Entry 8ETU (electron microscopy, 2.80 A resolution); this record covers chains T and U of the 10 polymer chains in the assembly.

Chain T:
Name: RuvB-like protein 1
Organism: Saccharomyces cerevisiae S288C
Notes: EC 3.6.4.12
UniProtKB: Q03940 (RUVB1_YEAST); residues 21-463 here = UniProt positions 21-463
Amino-acid sequence (443 residues; numbered 21 to 463; the number before each row is that of its first residue):
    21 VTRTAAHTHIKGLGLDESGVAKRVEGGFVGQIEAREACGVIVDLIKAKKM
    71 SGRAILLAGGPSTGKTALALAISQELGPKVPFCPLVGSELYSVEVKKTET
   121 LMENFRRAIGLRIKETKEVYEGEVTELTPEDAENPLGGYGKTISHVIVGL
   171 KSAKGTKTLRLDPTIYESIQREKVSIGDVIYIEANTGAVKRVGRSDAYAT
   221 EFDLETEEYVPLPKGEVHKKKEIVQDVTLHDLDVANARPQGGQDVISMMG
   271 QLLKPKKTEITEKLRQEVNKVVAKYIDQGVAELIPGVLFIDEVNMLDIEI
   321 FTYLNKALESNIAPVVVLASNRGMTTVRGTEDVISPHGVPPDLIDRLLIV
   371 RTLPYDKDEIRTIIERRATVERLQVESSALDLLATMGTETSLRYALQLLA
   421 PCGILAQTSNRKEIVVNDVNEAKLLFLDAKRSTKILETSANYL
Not modelled in the structure: 153-160
Small-molecule neighbours: ADP (adenosine-5'-diphosphate): A26, H27, H29, I30, G47, F48, V49, G50, G80, P81, S82, T83, G84, K85, T86, A87, Y375, I383, L412, R413

Chain U:
Name: RuvB-like protein 2
Organism: Saccharomyces cerevisiae S288C
Notes: EC 3.6.4.12
UniProtKB: Q12464 (RUVB2_YEAST); residue numbers follow UniProt; this construct covers 15-471
Amino-acid sequence (457 residues; numbered 15 to 471; the number before each row is that of its first residue):
    15 KSLSLIAAHSHITGLGLDENLQPRPTSEGMVGQLQARRAAGVILKMVQNG
    65 TIAGRAVLVAGPPSTGKTALAMGVSQSLGKDVPFTAIAGSEIFSLELSKT
   115 EALTQAFRKSIGIKIKEETELIEGEVVEIQIDRSITGGHKQGKLTIKTTD
   165 METIYELGNKMIDGLTKEKVLAGDVISIDKASGKITKLGRSFARSRDYDA
   215 MGADTRFVQCPEGELQKRKTVVHTVSLHEIDVINSRTQGFLALFTGDTGE
   265 IRSEVRDQINTKVAEWKEEGKAEIVPGVLFIDEVHMLDIECFSFINRALE
   315 DEFAPIVMMATNRGVSKTRGTNYKSPHGLPLDLLDRSIIITTKSYNEQEI
   365 KTILSIRAQEEEVELSSDALDLLTKTGVETSLRYSSNLISVAQQIAMKRK
   415 NNTVEVEDVKRAYLLFLDSARSVKYVQENESQYIDDQGNVQISIAKSADP
   465 DAMDTTE
Not modelled in the structure: 210-219, 461-471
Small-molecule neighbours:
  - ADP (adenosine-5'-diphosphate), molecule 1: A22, H23, H25, I26, G43, M44, V45, Q47, P76, P77, S78, T79, G80, K81, T82, A83, Y359, I367, L396, R397
  - ADP, molecule 2: R311, E314, R350

Interface between chain T and chain U:
Residue-residue contacts (114; chain T residue first):
  V21(T) with K281(U)
  T22(T) with T65(U)
  R23(T) with G64(U); T65(U); I66(U), hydrogen bond (side chain-backbone); A67(U); I125(U); P290(U); E316(U), salt bridge; F317(U); A318(U)
  T24(T) with T65(U), hydrogen bond (backbone-backbone); I66(U); A67(U), hydrogen bond (backbone-backbone)
  A25(T) with A67(U); E314(U); D315(U)
  A26(T) with E314(U)
  T86(T) with R311(U), hydrogen bond
  V106(T) with S307(U); R311(U)
  S108(T) with T114(U); E304(U), hydrogen bond (side chain-backbone); S307(U)
  E109(T) with T114(U)
  Y111(T) with S112(U); E304(U)
  S112(T) with E264(U)
  V113(T) with E110(U); L111(U); E264(U)
  E114(T) with G263(U); E264(U)
  R127(T) with E268(U), salt bridge
  D223(T) with Y169(U); E170(U), hydrogen bond (backbone-backbone)
  L224(T) with I136(U), hydrophobic; E170(U), hydrogen bond (backbone-backbone); L171(U); G172(U); M175(U), hydrophobic; K194(U)
  E225(T) with G172(U), hydrogen bond (side chain-backbone); K174(U); K194(U)
  T226(T) with K174(U); M175(U); K194(U)
  E227(T) with K194(U)
  E228(T) with A195(U)
  H250(T) with E268(U), salt bridge
  Q263(T) with R250(U), hydrogen bond (side chain-backbone)
  M268(T) with G253(U); F254(U), hydrogen bond (backbone-backbone)
  M269(T) with F254(U), hydrophobic
  G270(T) with Q252(U); G253(U)
  Q271(T) with Q252(U), hydrogen bond (backbone-side chain)
  K274(T) with T251(U); Q252(U); D261(U); T262(U)
  P275(T) with T251(U)
  D311(T) with R311(U), salt bridge
  E312(T) with R311(U), salt bridge
  M315(T) with S307(U)
  R348(T) with E304(U), salt bridge
  E391(T) with R69(U), salt bridge
  S411(T) with D349(U), hydrogen bond
  R413(T) with D349(U), salt bridge; R350(U)
  L416(T) with R69(U)
  Q417(T) with R69(U), hydrogen bond (backbone-side chain); D349(U); R350(U); S351(U)
  L418(T) with I352(U), hydrophobic
  A420(T) with R69(U)
  P421(T) with V56(U), hydrophobic
  I424(T) with V56(U); K59(U); M60(U)
  L425(T) with R52(U); V56(U), hydrophobic
  T428(T) with N34(U)
  E441(T) with R52(U), salt bridge
  L445(T) with Q49(U); R52(U); I353(U)
  F446(T) with A53(U), hydrophobic; I352(U), hydrophobic; I353(U); I354(U), hydrophobic
  L447(T) with I352(U); I353(U), hydrogen bond (backbone-backbone); T355(U)
  D448(T) with I353(U)
  S452(T) with H341(U), hydrogen bond; I353(U)
  T453(T) with P340(U)
  L456(T) with R327(U); G328(U); V329(U); P340(U), hydrophobic; H341(U)
  Y462(T) with G75(U); P76(U); N326(U); R327(U); G328(U)
  L463(T) with A74(U), hydrophobic; G75(U); P76(U); H341(U)
Interface residues without a listed pair, chain T (63 interface residues in all): H27, S82, F222, D251, V265, K277, Y414, A449, N461
Interface residues without a listed pair, chain U (77 interface residues in all): L35, I57, P77, L109, I168, N173, I192, G197, I247, S267, I303, F308, N310, L348, T356

Summary:
Chain T and chain U form an interface of 63 and 77 residues respectively, with 15 hydrogen bonds and 9 salt
bridges. Polar contacts include R23(T)-E316(U), R127(T)-E268(U) and H250(T)-E268(U). One ADP molecule is bound
between chain T and chain U. Chain U binds ADP.
Chain T is RuvB-like protein 1 and chain U is RuvB-like protein 2, both from Saccharomyces cerevisiae S288C;
the structure, Class2 of the INO80-Hexasome complex, was determined by electron microscopy (same publication
as 8ETS, 8ETT, 8ETV, 8ETW, 8EU9, 8EUE, 8EUF and 8EUJ).
